9DGG - chains G and I of the 12 polymer chains in the assembly; structure by electron microscopy, 2.98 A resolution.

# Chain G
Molecule: Histone H2A type 1
Source organism: Xenopus laevis
Reference sequence: P06897 (H2A1_XENLA); residues 0-129 here correspond to UniProt positions 1-130 (UniProt number = residue number + 1)
Chain sequence (130 residues; each row starts with the number of its first residue; numbering starts at 0):
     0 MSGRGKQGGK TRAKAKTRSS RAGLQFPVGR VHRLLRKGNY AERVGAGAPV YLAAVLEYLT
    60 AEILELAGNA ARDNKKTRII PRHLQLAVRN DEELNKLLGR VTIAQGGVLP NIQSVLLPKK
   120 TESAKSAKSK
Not modelled in the structure: 0-11, 119-129
Differences from the reference sequence: engineered mutation Arg99 (Gly100 in P06897)
UniProt features mapped onto this chain:
  - modified residue: Ser1 (N-acetylserine), Lys5 (N6-(2-hydroxyisobutyryl)lysine), Lys9 (N6-(2-hydroxyisobutyryl)lysine), Lys36 (N6-(2-hydroxyisobutyryl)lysine), Lys74 (N6-(2-hydroxyisobutyryl)lysine), Lys75 (N6-(2-hydroxyisobutyryl)lysine), Lys95 (N6-(2-hydroxyisobutyryl)lysine), Gln104 (N5-methylglutamine), Lys118 (N6-(2-hydroxyisobutyryl)lysine)
  - cross-link (Glycyl lysine isopeptide (Lys-Gly)): Lys13 (interchain with G-Cter in ubiquitin), Lys15 (interchain with G-Cter in ubiquitin), Lys119 (interchain with G-Cter in ubiquitin)

# Chain I
Molecule: 187-nt DNA strand
Source organism: synthetic construct
Sequence (187 nucleotides; numbered 1 to 187; the number before each row is that of its first residue):
     1 ATCGCGACAC CGGCACTGGA ACAGGATGTA TATATCTGAC ACGTGCCTGG AGACTAGGGA
    61 GTAATCCCCT TGGCGGTTAA AACGCGGGGG ACAGCGCGTA CGTGCGTTTA AGCGGTGCTA
   121 GAGCTGTCTA CGACCAATTG AGCGGCCTCG GCACCGGGAT TCTCCAGGGG ATCGGGCATC
   181 ACCCGAT
Not modelled in the structure: 1-21, 165-187

# Interface between chain G and chain I
Residue-residue contacts (16):
  Thr16(G) with DA141(I), sugar contact
  Arg29(G) with DG142(I), phosphate contact; DC143(I), salt bridge to the phosphate
  Arg35(G) with DA133(I), salt bridge to the phosphate
  Arg42(G) with DG132(I), hydrogen bond to the sugar; DA133(I), phosphate contact
  Val43(G) with DG132(I), sugar contact; DA133(I), hydrogen bond to the phosphate
  Gly44(G) with DG132(I), phosphate contact
  Ala45(G) with DG132(I), hydrogen bond to the phosphate
  Lys75(G) with DC152(I), phosphate contact; DA153(I), salt bridge to the phosphate
  Thr76(G) with DG151(I), hydrogen bond to the phosphate; DC152(I), hydrogen bond to the phosphate
  Arg77(G) with DG151(I), sugar contact; DC152(I), hydrogen bond to the phosphate
Interface residues without a listed pair, chain G (11 interface residues in all): His31

# Summary
The interface between chain G and chain I involves 11 residues on one side and 8 on the other, with 6 hydrogen
bonds and 3 salt bridges. Among the polar pairs are Arg42(G)-DG132(I), Val43(G)-DA133(I) and
Ala45(G)-DG132(I).
Chain G is Histone H2A type 1 (Xenopus laevis) and chain I is a 187-nt DNA strand (synthetic construct); the
structure, ncPRC1RYBP bound to unmodified nucleosome, was determined by electron microscopy.
